7DCO - chains F and N of the 56 polymer chains in the assembly; structure by electron microscopy, 2.50 A resolution.

Chain F:
Molecule: U6 snRNA
Organism: Saccharomyces cerevisiae
Sequence (112 nucleotides; each row starts with the number of its first residue):
     1 GUUCGCGAAGUAACCCUUCGUGGACAUUUGGUCAAUUUGAAACAAUACAG
    51 AGAUGAUCAGCAGUUCCCCUGCAUAAGGAUGAACCGUUUUACAAAGAGAU
   101 UUAUUUCGUUUU
Unresolved in the structure: 104-112
Bound ions: Mg2+ site 1: A59, G60; Mg2+ site 2: C61, G77; Mg2+ site 3 near G81 (its only coordinating residue here)

Chain N:
Protein: BUD31 isoform 1
Organism: Saccharomyces cerevisiae
UniProt: A0A6A5Q3N1 (A0A6A5Q3N1_YEASX); numbering as in UniProt (aligned over 1-157)
Amino-acid sequence (157 residues; numbered 1 to 157; the number before each row is that of its first residue):
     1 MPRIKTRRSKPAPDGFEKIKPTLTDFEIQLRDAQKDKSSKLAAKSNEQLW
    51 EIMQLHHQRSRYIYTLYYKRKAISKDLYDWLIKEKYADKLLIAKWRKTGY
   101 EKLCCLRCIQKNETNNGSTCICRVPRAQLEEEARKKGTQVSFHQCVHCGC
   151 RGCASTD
Bound ions: Zn2+ site 1: Cys-104, Cys-105, Cys-108, Cys-148; Zn2+ site 2: Cys-104, Cys-122, Cys-150, Cys-153; Zn2+ site 3: Cys-108, Cys-120, Cys-122, Cys-145

Interface between chain F and chain N:
Contacting residue pairs (41; chain F residue first):
  G1(F) with Gly-99(N), base contact; Glu-101(N), hydrogen bond to the base; Lys-102(N), salt bridge to the phosphate; Ser-155(N), base contact; Thr-156(N), base contact
  U2(F) with Thr-98(N), base contact; Glu-101(N), sugar contact
  C25(F) with Thr-98(N), hydrogen bond to the sugar; Gly-99(N), sugar contact
  A26(F) with Gly-99(N), sugar contact; Arg-123(N), hydrogen bond to the sugar; Pro-125(N), base contact; Thr-156(N), base contact
  U27(F) with Thr-119(N), sugar contact; Arg-123(N), sugar contact; Val-124(N), base contact; Pro-125(N), base contact; Gln-128(N), hydrogen bond to the base
  U28(F) with Ser-118(N), phosphate contact; Thr-119(N), hydrogen bond to the phosphate; Cys-120(N), sugar contact; Ile-121(N), base contact; Val-124(N), sugar contact; Gln-128(N), base contact; Leu-129(N), base contact; Glu-132(N), base contact
  U29(F) with Thr-114(N), phosphate contact; Asn-116(N), phosphate contact; Ser-118(N), hydrogen bond to the phosphate; Thr-119(N), sugar contact; Cys-120(N), sugar contact; Ile-121(N), hydrogen bond to the sugar; Cys-145(N), base contact; Val-146(N), hydrogen bond to the base
  G30(F) with Thr-114(N), phosphate contact; Asn-115(N), hydrogen bond to the phosphate; Val-146(N), sugar contact
  G31(F) with Asn-115(N), phosphate contact
  A35(F) with Lys-40(N), sugar contact; Leu-41(N), base contact; Ala-42(N), hydrogen bond to the phosphate
Also at the interface, not in a pair above, chain F (11 interface residues in all): U36
Also at the interface, not in a pair above, chain N (31 interface residues in all): Tyr-100, Lys-111, Glu-113, Ser-141, Phe-142, Gln-144, His-147

In short:
11 residues of chain F and 31 residues of chain N are in contact, with 10 hydrogen bonds and 1 salt bridge.
Polar contacts include G1(F)/Glu-101(N), U27(F)/Gln-128(N) and U29(F)/Val-146(N). The Mg2+ site 2 is built by
C61(F) and G77(F).
Chain F is U6 snRNA and chain N is BUD31 isoform 1, both from Saccharomyces cerevisiae; the structure, Cryo-EM
structure of the activated spliceosome (Bact complex) at an atomic resolution of 2.5 angstrom, was determined
by electron microscopy together with 7DCP, 7DCQ, 7DCR and 7DD3 from the same study.
